PDB entry 3ZFG | X-ray diffraction, 3.20 A resolution | chains A and D of the 4 polymer chains in the assembly

# Chain A
Molecule: VP1
Organism: Human enterovirus 71
UniProt: A9X4C2 (A9X4C2_9ENTO); residues 1-298 here correspond to UniProt positions 566-863 (UniProt number = residue number + 565)
Chain sequence (298 residues; each row starts with the number of its first residue):
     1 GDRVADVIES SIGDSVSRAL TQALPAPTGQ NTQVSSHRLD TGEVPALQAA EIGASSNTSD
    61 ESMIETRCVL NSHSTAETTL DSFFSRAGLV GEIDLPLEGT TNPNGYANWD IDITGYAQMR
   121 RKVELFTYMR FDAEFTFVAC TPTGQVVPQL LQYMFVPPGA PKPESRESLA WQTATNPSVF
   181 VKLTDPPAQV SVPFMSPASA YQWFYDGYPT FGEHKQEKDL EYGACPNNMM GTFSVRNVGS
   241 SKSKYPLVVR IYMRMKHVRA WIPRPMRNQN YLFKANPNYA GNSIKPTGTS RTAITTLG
Unresolved in the structure: 1
Residues lining bound ligands: compound iv (W71; 5-(7-(4-(4,5-dihydro-2-oxazolyl)phenoxy)heptyl)-3-methyl isoxazole): Ile111, Asp112, Ile113, Thr114, Phe135, Phe137, Met154, Phe155, Pro177, Val179, Val190, Val192, Tyr201, Gln202, Trp203, Asn228, Met230, Phe233, Ala275
From the paper describing this entry:
  - binding site for compound iv: Val192

# Chain D
Molecule: VP4
Organism: Human enterovirus 71
UniProt: A9X4C2 (A9X4C2_9ENTO); residue numbers follow UniProt; this construct covers 1-69
Chain sequence (69 residues; each row starts with the number of its first residue):
     1 MGSQVSTQRS GSHENSNSAT EGSTINYTTI NYYKDSYAAT AGKQSLKQDP DKFANPVKDI
    61 FTEMAAPLK
Unresolved in the structure: 1-12

# Chain A / chain D interface
Pairs across the interface (64; chain A residue first):
  Thr21(A) - Asp49(D)  hydrogen bond
  Thr21(A) - Asp51(D)
  Thr21(A) - Lys52(D)
  Gln22(A) - Asp49(D)
  Ala23(A) - Lys47(D)
  Ala23(A) - Gln48(D)
  Ala23(A) - Asp49(D)
  Leu24(A) - Lys47(D)
  Leu24(A) - Gln48(D)  hydrogen bond (backbone-backbone)
  Pro25(A) - Leu46(D)
  Pro25(A) - Lys47(D)
  Ala26(A) - Leu46(D)  hydrogen bond (backbone-backbone)
  Ala26(A) - Gln48(D)
  Pro27(A) - Leu46(D)  hydrophobic
  Arg38(A) - Met64(D)
  Gly42(A) - Met64(D)
  Glu43(A) - Met64(D)
  Val44(A) - Glu63(D)
  Val44(A) - Met64(D)  hydrogen bond (backbone-backbone)
  Val44(A) - Ala65(D)
  Pro45(A) - Glu63(D)
  Leu47(A) - Pro67(D)
  Gln48(A) - Pro67(D)
  Ala49(A) - Pro67(D)  hydrophobic
  Ala49(A) - Leu68(D)  hydrophobic
  Ile52(A) - Phe61(D)  hydrophobic
  Ile52(A) - Pro67(D)  hydrophobic
  Ala54(A) - Ala54(D)
  Ala54(A) - Asn55(D)
  Ala54(A) - Val57(D)  hydrophobic
  Ser55(A) - Ala54(D)  hydrogen bond (backbone-backbone)
  Asn57(A) - Phe61(D)
  Asn57(A) - Thr62(D)  hydrogen bond (side chain-backbone)
  Asn57(A) - Glu63(D)
  Thr58(A) - Glu63(D)
  Ser59(A) - Glu63(D)  hydrogen bond (backbone-side chain)
  Ser62(A) - Glu63(D)  hydrogen bond
  Thr75(A) - Leu46(D)
  Ala76(A) - Leu46(D)
  Thr79(A) - Gln44(D)  hydrogen bond
  Asp81(A) - Tyr27(D)
  Asp81(A) - Gln44(D)
  Ser85(A) - Ala41(D)
  Arg130(A) - Ala19(D)  hydrogen bond (side chain-backbone)
  Phe131(A) - Ala19(D)  hydrophobic
  Asp132(A) - Ser18(D)
  Asp132(A) - Ala19(D)  hydrogen bond (side chain-backbone)
  Asp132(A) - Tyr37(D)
  Ser191(A) - Tyr37(D)
  Ser191(A) - Ala38(D)
  Val192(A) - Tyr37(D)
  Pro193(A) - Tyr37(D)  hydrophobic
  Lys256(A) - Tyr37(D)
  Lys256(A) - Ala38(D)  hydrogen bond (side chain-backbone)
  Lys256(A) - Ala39(D)  hydrogen bond (side chain-backbone)
  His257(A) - Ser18(D)
  His257(A) - Ala19(D)
  His257(A) - Thr20(D)
  His257(A) - Ser36(D)
  His257(A) - Tyr37(D)
  His257(A) - Ala39(D)  hydrogen bond (side chain-backbone)
  His257(A) - Thr40(D)  hydrogen bond (side chain-backbone)
  Arg259(A) - Ser23(D)
  Pro263(A) - Phe53(D)
Other interface residues (no listed pair), chain A (43 interface residues in all): Leu20, Gly53, Ser74, Phe194, Arg254, Val258
Other interface residues (no listed pair), chain D (33 interface residues in all): Glu21, Pro56, Lys58, Ala66

# Summary
The interface between chain A and chain D involves 43 residues on one side and 33 on the other; the contacts
include 15 hydrogen bonds. Among the polar pairs are Thr21(A)-Asp49(D), Asn57(A)-Thr62(D) and
Ser59(A)-Glu63(D). Ligands of chain A: compound iv. From the paper: a binding site for compound iv at
Val192(A).
Chain A is VP1 and chain D is VP4, both from Human enterovirus 71; the structure, Human enterovirus 71 in
complex with capsid binding inhibitor WIN51711, was determined by X-ray diffraction, deposited together with
3ZFE and 3ZFF.
